PDB entry 4KBB | X-ray diffraction, 2.30 A resolution | chains A and C

== Chain A ==
Molecule: Botulinum neurotoxin type B
Organism: Clostridium botulinum
Notes: EC 3.4.24.69
Reference sequence: P10844 (BXB_CLOBO); residue numbers follow UniProt; this construct covers 857-1291
Chain sequence (459 residues; each row starts with the number of its first residue):
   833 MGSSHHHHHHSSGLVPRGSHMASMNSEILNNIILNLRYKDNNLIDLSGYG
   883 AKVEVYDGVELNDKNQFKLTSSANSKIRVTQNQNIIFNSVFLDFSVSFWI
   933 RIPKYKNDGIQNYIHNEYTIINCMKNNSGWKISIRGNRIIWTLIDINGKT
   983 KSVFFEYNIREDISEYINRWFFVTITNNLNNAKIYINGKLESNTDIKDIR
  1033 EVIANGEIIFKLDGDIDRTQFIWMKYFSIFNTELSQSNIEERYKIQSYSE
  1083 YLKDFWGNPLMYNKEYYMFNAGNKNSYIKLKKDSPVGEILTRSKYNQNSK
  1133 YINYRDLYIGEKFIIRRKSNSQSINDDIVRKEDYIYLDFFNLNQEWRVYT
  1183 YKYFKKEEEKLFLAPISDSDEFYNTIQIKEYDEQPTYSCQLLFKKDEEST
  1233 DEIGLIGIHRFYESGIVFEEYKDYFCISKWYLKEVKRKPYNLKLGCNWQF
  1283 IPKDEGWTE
Unresolved in the structure: 833-861, 1152-1158, 1246-1251
Construct notes: expression tag (833-856)
UniProt features mapped onto this chain:
  - motif: Ser-1260 to Tyr-1263 (Host ganglioside-binding motif)
  - binding site (a ganglioside GT1b (d18:1(4E))): Asn-1025, Glu-1189, Glu-1190
  - binding site (D-galactose): Ile-1240, His-1241
  - mutagenesis: Val-1118 (V1118D: Greatly decreased binding of heavy chain (HC) to host SYT2, whole toxin about 200-fold less toxic. Significantly decreased binding of HC to host SYT1 and SYT2 independent of gangliosides ...), Tyr-1183 (Y1183R: Significantly decreased binding of heavy chain to host SYT1 and SYT2 independent of gangliosides), Glu-1189 (E1189L: Decreased toxicity, heavy chain has decreased binding to synaptosomes and to GT1b), Glu-1190 (E1190L: Greatly decreased toxicity, heavy chain has decreased binding to synaptosomes, binds less GT1b), Glu-1191 (E1191L: Increased binding of heavy chain to host SYT1, no effect on binding to SYT2 independent of gangliosides), Lys-1192 (K1192E: Greatly decreased binding of heavy chain to host SYT2, whole toxin about dramatically less toxic ...), Phe-1194 (F1194A: Greatly decreased binding of heavy chain to host SYT2, whole toxin about 40-fold less toxic), Ala-1196 (A1196K: Greatly decreased binding of heavy chain to host SYT2, whole toxin about 1000-fold less toxic), Ser-1199 (S1199Y: Increased binding of heavy chain to host SYT2, no effect on toxicity), Phe-1204 (F1204A: Greatly decreased binding of heavy chain to host SYT2, whole toxin about 30-fold less toxic), His-1241 (H1241A: Decreased toxicity, heavy chain has decreased binding to synaptosomes and to GT1b ...), Ser-1260 (S1260A: Greatly decreased toxicity, heavy chain has decreased binding to synaptosome and binds less GT1b), 2 further mutagenesis entries in UniProt
What the authors report for this chain:
  - binding site for N-acetyl-alpha-neuraminic acid: Asn-1105, Trp-1262, Tyr-1263, Asn-1273, Gly-1277
  - binding site for beta-D-galactopyranose: Glu-1190, Ile-1240, His-1241, Ser-1260, Trp-1262
  - binding site for 2-acetamido-2-deoxy-beta-D-galactopyranose: Glu-1190

== Chain C ==
Molecule: Synaptotagmin-2
Organism: Mus musculus
Reference sequence: P46097 (SYT2_MOUSE); residue numbers follow UniProt; this construct covers 8-61
Chain sequence (68 residues; row label = number of the first residue in the row):
     3 EGWTENQEPNVAPATTTATMPLAPVAPADNSTESTGPGESQEDMFAKLKE
    53 KFFNEINKIVLEHHHHHH
Unresolved in the structure: 3-44, 60-70
Construct notes: expression tag (3-7, 62-70)
UniProt features mapped onto this chain:
  - glycosylation: Asn-32 (N-linked (GlcNAc...) asparagine)
  - mutagenesis: Phe-47 (F47A: No binding to C.botulinum neurotoxin type B (BoNT/B, botB). Requires gangliosides to bind BoNT/B, wild-type binding to BoNT/G), Ala-48 to Glu-52 (Wild-type binding to BoNT/B), Leu-50 (L50A: Wild-type in binding to C.botulinum neurotoxin type G (BoNT/G, botG)), Glu-52 to Phe-55 (Wild-type binding to BoNT/B. Wild-type in binding to BoNT/G), Glu-52 (E52A: Wild-type binding to BoNT/B), Phe-54 (F54A: No binding to BoNT/B. No binding to BoNT/G; F54M: Requires gangliosides to bind BoNT/B, no binding to BoNT/G with or without gangliosides), Phe-55 (F55A: No binding to BoNT/B. Wild-type binding to BoNT/G), Ile-58 to Asn-59 (Only binds to BoNT/B in presence of gangliosides)

== Chain A / chain C interface ==
Pairs across the interface - 27 pairs, chain A then chain C:
  Lys-1113(A) / Glu-57(C)  salt bridge
  Asp-1115(A) / Lys-53(C)  hydrogen bond (backbone-side chain)
  Ser-1116(A) / Glu-57(C)  hydrogen bond
  Pro-1117(A) / Leu-50(C)
  Pro-1117(A) / Lys-53(C)
  Pro-1117(A) / Phe-54(C)
  Val-1118(A) / Glu-57(C)
  Trp-1178(A) / Leu-50(C)  hydrophobic
  Tyr-1183(A) / Phe-54(C)  hydrophobic
  Tyr-1183(A) / Phe-55(C)  hydrophobic
  Glu-1191(A) / Ile-58(C)
  Lys-1192(A) / Phe-54(C)
  Lys-1192(A) / Glu-57(C)  salt bridge
  Leu-1193(A) / Phe-54(C)
  Phe-1194(A) / Phe-47(C)  hydrophobic
  Phe-1194(A) / Leu-50(C)
  Phe-1194(A) / Lys-51(C)
  Phe-1194(A) / Phe-54(C)  hydrophobic
  Ala-1196(A) / Phe-47(C)  hydrophobic
  Pro-1197(A) / Phe-47(C)
  Pro-1197(A) / Leu-50(C)
  Ser-1199(A) / Phe-47(C)
  Glu-1203(A) / Lys-51(C)
  Phe-1204(A) / Lys-51(C)
  Phe-1204(A) / Phe-54(C)  hydrophobic
  Phe-1204(A) / Phe-55(C)  hydrophobic
  Tyr-1256(A) / Glu-57(C)  hydrogen bond
Interface features reported in the paper:
  - interface residues, chain A: Glu-1191(A)
  - interface residues, chain C: Phe-54(C)

== Overview ==
The interface between chain A and chain C involves 17 residues on one side and 8 on the other; the contacts
include 3 hydrogen bonds and 2 salt bridges. Polar contacts include Lys-1113(A)/Glu-57(C),
Lys-1192(A)/Glu-57(C) and Asp-1115(A)/Lys-53(C). From the paper: a binding site for N-acetyl-alpha-neuraminic
acid at Asn-1105(A), Trp-1262(A) and Tyr-1263(A) among others; a binding site for beta-D-galactopyranose at
Glu-1190(A), Ile-1240(A) and His-1241(A) among others.
Here chain A is Botulinum neurotoxin type B (Clostridium botulinum) and chain C is Synaptotagmin-2 (Mus
musculus). Entry 4KBB (Structure of Botulinum neurotoxin B binding domain in complex with both synaptotagmin
II and GD1a) was determined by X-ray diffraction.
